PDB entry 7O3B | X-ray diffraction, 2.40 A resolution | chains A and G

[Chain A]
Molecule: Nanobody 36Z
Source organism: Camelidae mixed library
Notes: antibody fragment or engineered binder
Sequence (126 residues; each row starts with the number of its first residue; numbers below 1 keep their minus sign (Gly-4 is residue -4)):
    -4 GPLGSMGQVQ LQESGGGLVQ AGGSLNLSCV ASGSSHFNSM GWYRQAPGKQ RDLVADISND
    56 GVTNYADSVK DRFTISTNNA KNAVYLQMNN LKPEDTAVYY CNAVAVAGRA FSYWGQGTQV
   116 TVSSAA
Disordered / not traced: -4 to -1

[Chain G]
Molecule: Tau-tubulin kinase 2, Centrosomal protein of 164 kDa
Source organism: Homo sapiens
Notes: EC 2.7.11.1
Reference sequence: chimeric construct of Q6IQ55, Q9UPV0: residues 1074-1087 from Q6IQ55 (TTBK2_HUMAN) positions 1074-1087 (same numbers); residues 1-109 from Q9UPV0 positions 1-109 (same numbers)
Sequence (135 residues; numbered 1069 to 109; the number before each row is that of its first residue):
  1069 GPLGSFPRPP PGKPPTRPGA GSGAGS
     1 MAGRPLRIGD QLVLEEDYDE TYIPSEQEIL EFAREIGIDP IKEPELMWLA REGIVAPLPG
    61 EWKPCQDITG DIYYFNFANG QSMWDHPCDE HYRSLVIQER AKLSTSGAI
Disordered / not traced: 1069-1073, 1085-1094, 1, 105-109
Construct notes: expression tag (1069-1073); linker (1088-1094)
From the paper describing this entry:
  - conformationally variable residues (loop rearrangement): Leu6 to Ile8
  - contacts within the chain: Asp10-Arg1076 (salt bridge), Gln11-Tyr73 (hydrogen bond), Asp10-Gln11 (hydrogen bond), Tyr73-Pro1078, Phe75-Pro1075, Trp84-Pro1082
  - mutagenesis - F1074A, R1076A, P1077A, P1078A, G1080A: decreased binding to CEP164
  - mutagenesis - S82A: unchanged binding to TTBK2
  - mutagenesis - Q11P (7% of the WT level), F75A, F77A, W84A, R93W (60% of the WT level): decreased binding to TTBK2
  - disease-associated variants - R93W: decreased stability
  - mutagenesis - R93W: decreased stability
  - mutagenesis - Q11P: unchanged stability
  - mutagenesis - Q11P, R93W: unchanged localization

[Interface between chain A and chain G]
Contacting residue pairs (67):
  Ser0(A) - Ser25(G)
  Ser0(A) - Glu26(G)  hydrogen bond (backbone-backbone)
  Met1(A) - Ser25(G)
  Met1(A) - Glu26(G)
  Met1(A) - Gln27(G)  hydrogen bond (backbone-backbone)
  Gly2(A) - Ser25(G)
  Gly2(A) - Gln27(G)
  Gln3(A) - Ser25(G)
  Gln3(A) - Gln27(G)  hydrogen bond (backbone-side chain)
  Gln3(A) - Glu28(G)
  Ser30(A) - Tyr22(G)
  His31(A) - Asp17(G)  salt bridge
  His31(A) - Glu20(G)  salt bridge
  Asn33(A) - Gly3(G)  hydrogen bond (side chain-backbone)
  Asn33(A) - Pro5(G)
  Asn33(A) - Glu15(G)  hydrogen bond (side chain-backbone)
  Asn33(A) - Asp17(G)
  Ser34(A) - Leu12(G)
  Tyr38(A) - Gln66(G)  hydrogen bond
  Tyr38(A) - Ile68(G)
  Tyr38(A) - Thr69(G)
  Tyr38(A) - Gly70(G)
  Gln45(A) - Thr69(G)
  Arg46(A) - Thr69(G)  hydrogen bond (side chain-backbone)
  Arg46(A) - Asp71(G)  salt bridge
  Asp47(A) - Ile68(G)
  Leu48(A) - Ile68(G)  hydrogen bond (backbone-backbone)
  Asp51(A) - Leu12(G)
  Ser53(A) - Arg4(G)
  Ser53(A) - Pro5(G)
  Asn54(A) - Gly3(G)
  Asn54(A) - Arg4(G)
  Asn54(A) - Asp17(G)
  Asp55(A) - Arg4(G)  salt bridge
  Val57(A) - Arg4(G)
  Asn59(A) - Arg7(G)  hydrogen bond
  Asn97(A) - Gln66(G)  hydrogen bond
  Val99(A) - Leu14(G)  hydrophobic
  Val99(A) - Gln66(G)
  Ala100(A) - Tyr22(G)  hydrophobic
  Val101(A) - Leu14(G)  hydrophobic
  Val101(A) - Glu16(G)
  Ala102(A) - Glu16(G)
  Ala102(A) - Tyr22(G)
  Ala102(A) - Val55(G)
  Gly103(A) - Glu16(G)  hydrogen bond (backbone-side chain)
  Gly103(A) - Ala56(G)
  Gly103(A) - Leu58(G)
  Arg104(A) - Phe32(G)
  Arg104(A) - Gly53(G)  hydrogen bond (side chain-backbone)
  Arg104(A) - Ile54(G)  hydrogen bond (side chain-backbone)
  Arg104(A) - Ala56(G)
  Arg104(A) - Tyr74(G)
  Arg104(A) - His86(G)
  Arg104(A) - Asp89(G)  salt bridge
  Ala105(A) - Leu14(G)  hydrophobic
  Ala105(A) - Pro64(G)  hydrophobic
  Ala105(A) - Ile72(G)  hydrophobic
  Ala105(A) - Tyr74(G)  hydrogen bond (backbone-side chain)
  Phe106(A) - Tyr22(G)  hydrophobic
  Phe106(A) - Pro24(G)  hydrophobic
  Phe106(A) - Glu28(G)
  Phe106(A) - Ile54(G)
  Ser107(A) - Ile72(G)
  Tyr108(A) - Tyr22(G)  hydrogen bond
  Tyr108(A) - Glu28(G)  hydrogen bond
  Trp109(A) - Gly70(G)
Also at the interface, not in a pair above, chain A (32 interface residues in all): Val4
Also at the interface, not in a pair above, chain G (34 interface residues in all): Pro57, Asp67

[Summary]
32 residues of chain A face 34 of chain G across their interface; the contacts include 16 hydrogen bonds and 5
salt bridges. Polar contacts include His31(A)-Asp17(G), His31(A)-Glu20(G) and Arg46(A)-Asp71(G). From the
paper: F1074A, R1076A and P1077A of chain G, among others, reduce binding to CEP164; conformational
variability at Leu6(G); 11 substitutions were tested in all.
Here chain A is Nanobody 36Z (Camelidae mixed library) and chain G is Tau-tubulin kinase 2, Centrosomal
protein of 164 kDa (Homo sapiens). Entry 7O3B (Crystal structure of the TTBK2-CEP164 complex bound to a
camelid nanobody) was determined by X-ray diffraction (same publication as 7O0S).
